6CA0 - chains D and J of the 10 polymer chains in the assembly; structure by electron microscopy, 5.75 A resolution (low resolution: residue-level contacts below are approximate; hydrogen-bond / salt-bridge calls are withheld).

Chain D:
Protein: DNA-directed RNA polymerase subunit beta'
Source organism: Escherichia coli (strain K12)
Notes: EC 2.7.7.6
UniProtKB: P0A8T7 (RPOC_ECOLI); numbering as in UniProt (aligned over 1-1407)
Amino-acid sequence (1407 residues; row label = number of the first residue in the row):
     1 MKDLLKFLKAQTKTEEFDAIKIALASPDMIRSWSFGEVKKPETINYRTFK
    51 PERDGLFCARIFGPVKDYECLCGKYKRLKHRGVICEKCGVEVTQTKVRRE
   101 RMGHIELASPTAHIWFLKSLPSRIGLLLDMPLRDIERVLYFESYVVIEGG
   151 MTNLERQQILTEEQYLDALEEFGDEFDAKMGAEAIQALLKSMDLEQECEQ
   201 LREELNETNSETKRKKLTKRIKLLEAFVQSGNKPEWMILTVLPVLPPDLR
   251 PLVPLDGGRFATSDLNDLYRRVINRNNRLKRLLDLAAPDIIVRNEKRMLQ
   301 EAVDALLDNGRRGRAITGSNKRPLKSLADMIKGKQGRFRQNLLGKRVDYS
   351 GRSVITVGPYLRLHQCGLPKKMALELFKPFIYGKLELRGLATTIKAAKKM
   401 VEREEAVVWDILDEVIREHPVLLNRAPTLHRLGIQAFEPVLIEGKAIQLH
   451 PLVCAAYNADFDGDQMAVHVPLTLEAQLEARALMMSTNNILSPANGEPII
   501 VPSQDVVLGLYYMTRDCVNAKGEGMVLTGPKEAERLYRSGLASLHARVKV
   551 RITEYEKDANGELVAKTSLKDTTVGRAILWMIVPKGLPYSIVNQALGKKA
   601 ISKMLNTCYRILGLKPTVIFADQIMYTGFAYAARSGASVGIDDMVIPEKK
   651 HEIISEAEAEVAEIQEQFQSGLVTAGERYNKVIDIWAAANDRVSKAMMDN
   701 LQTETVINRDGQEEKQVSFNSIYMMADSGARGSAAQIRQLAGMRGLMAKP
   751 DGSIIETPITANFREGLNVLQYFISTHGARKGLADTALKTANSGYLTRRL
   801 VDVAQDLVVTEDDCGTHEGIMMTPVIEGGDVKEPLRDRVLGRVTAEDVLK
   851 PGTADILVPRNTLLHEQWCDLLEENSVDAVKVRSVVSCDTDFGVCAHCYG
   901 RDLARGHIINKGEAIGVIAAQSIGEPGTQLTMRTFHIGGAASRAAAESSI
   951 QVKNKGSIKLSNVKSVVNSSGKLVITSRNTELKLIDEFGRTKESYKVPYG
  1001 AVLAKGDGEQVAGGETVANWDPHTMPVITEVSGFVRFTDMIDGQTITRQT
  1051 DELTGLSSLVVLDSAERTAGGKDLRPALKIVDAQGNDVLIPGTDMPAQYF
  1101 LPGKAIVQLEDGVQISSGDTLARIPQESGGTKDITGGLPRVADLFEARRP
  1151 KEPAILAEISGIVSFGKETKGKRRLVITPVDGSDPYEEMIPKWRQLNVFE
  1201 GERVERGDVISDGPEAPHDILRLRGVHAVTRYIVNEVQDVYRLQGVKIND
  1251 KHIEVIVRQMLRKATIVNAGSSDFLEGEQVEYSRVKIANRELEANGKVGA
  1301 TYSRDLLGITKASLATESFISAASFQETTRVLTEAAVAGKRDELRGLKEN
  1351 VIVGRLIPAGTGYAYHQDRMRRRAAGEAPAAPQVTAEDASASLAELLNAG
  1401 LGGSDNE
Disordered / not traced: 1-13, 933-943, 1377-1407
Bound ions: Zn2+ site 1: Cys70, Cys72, Cys88; Mg2+: Asp460, Asp462, Asp464; Zn2+ site 2: Cys814, Cys888, Cys898
Swiss-Prot annotation at these positions:
  - binding site (Zn(2+)): Cys70, Cys72, Cys85, Cys88, Cys814, Cys888, Cys895, Cys898
  - binding site (Mg(2+)): Asp460, Asp462, Asp464
  - modified residue: Lys983 (N6-acetyllysine)
  - mutagenesis: Gln504 (Q504P: Resistant to antibiotics salinamide A and B), Asn690 (N690D: Resistant to antibiotics salinamide A and B), Met697 (M697V: Resistant to antibiotics salinamide A and B), Ala735 (A735T: Resistant to antibiotics salinamide A and B), Arg738 (R738C/H/P/S: Resistant to antibiotics salinamide A and B), Ala748 (A748E: Resistant to antibiotics salinamide A and B), Pro758 (P758S/T: Resistant to antibiotics salinamide A and B), Phe763 (F763C: Resistant to antibiotics salinamide A and B), Ser775 (S775A: Resistant to antibiotics salinamide A and B), Ala779 (A779T/V: Resistant to antibiotics salinamide A and B), Arg780 (R780C: Resistant to antibiotics salinamide A and B), Gly782 (G782A/C: Resistant to antibiotics salinamide A and B), 1 further mutagenesis entry in UniProt

Chain J:
Molecule: 11-nt DNA strand
Sequence (11 nucleotides; numbered 3 to 13; the number before each row is that of its first residue):
     3 GCCGCGTCAGA

Chain D / chain J interface:
Contacting residue pairs (8):
  Arg311(D) with DA11(J)
  Lys332(D) with DG12(J)
  Gly333(D) with DA13(J)
  Lys334(D) with DA13(J)
  Gln335(D) with DA13(J)
  Gly336(D) with DA13(J)
  Tyr795(D) with DA13(J)
  Glu1327(D) with DG12(J)
Interface residues without a listed pair, chain D (9 interface residues in all): Lys1172
Interface residues without a listed pair, chain J (5 interface residues in all): DC4, DC10

Overview:
The interface between chain D and chain J involves 9 residues on one side and 5 on the other. The Zn2+ site 1
is built by Cys70(D), Cys72(D) and Cys88(D). UniProt lists 8 Zn2+-binding residues, 3 Mg2+-binding residues
and 13 mutagenesis sites on chain D.
Here chain D is DNA-directed RNA polymerase subunit beta' (Escherichia coli (strain K12)) and chain J is an
11-nt DNA strand. Entry 6CA0 (Cryo-EM structure of E. coli RNAP sigma70 open complex) was determined by
electron microscopy together with 6C9Y from the same study.
